7L7U - chains A and F of the 6 polymer chains in the assembly; structure by electron microscopy, 3.80 A resolution.

[Chain A]
Molecule: BG505 SOSIP.v5.2(7S) - gp120
From: Human immunodeficiency virus 1
Sequence (505 residues; numbered -1 to 505 plus 11 insertion-coded residues; 13 numbers in that range are skipped by the numbering (no residue carries them; nothing is unmodelled there); the number before each row is that of its first residue; a row labelled like 185A-185J holds insertion residues (185A, then the next letters in order); numbers below 1 keep their minus sign (Met-1 is residue -1)):
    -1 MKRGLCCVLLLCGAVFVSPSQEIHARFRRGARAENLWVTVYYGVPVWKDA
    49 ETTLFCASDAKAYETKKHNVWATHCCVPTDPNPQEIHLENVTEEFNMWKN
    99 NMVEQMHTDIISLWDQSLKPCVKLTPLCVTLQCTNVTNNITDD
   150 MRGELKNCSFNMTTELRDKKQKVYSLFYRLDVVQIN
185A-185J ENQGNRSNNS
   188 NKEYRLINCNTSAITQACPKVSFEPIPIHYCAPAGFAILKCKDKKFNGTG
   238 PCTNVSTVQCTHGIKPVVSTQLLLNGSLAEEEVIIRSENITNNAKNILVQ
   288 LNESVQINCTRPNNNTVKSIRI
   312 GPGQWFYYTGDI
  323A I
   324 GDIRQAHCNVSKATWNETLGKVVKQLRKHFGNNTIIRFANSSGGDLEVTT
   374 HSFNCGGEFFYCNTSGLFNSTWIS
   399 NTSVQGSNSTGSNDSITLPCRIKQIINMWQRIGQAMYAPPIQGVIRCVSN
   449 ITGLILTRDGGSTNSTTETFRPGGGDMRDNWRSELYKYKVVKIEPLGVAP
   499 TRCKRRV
Disordered / not traced: -1 to 32, 58-65, 185A-185J, 399-409
Disulfides: Cys54-Cys73, Cys119-Cys205, Cys126-Cys196, Cys131-Cys157, Cys218-Cys247, Cys228-Cys239, Cys378-Cys445
Glycans and other covalent adducts: N-acetylglucosamine (NAG) linked to Asn88, Asn133, Asn156, Asn160, Asn197, Asn234, Asn241, Asn262, Asn276, Asn289, Asn295, Asn301, Asn332, Asn339, Asn355, Asn363, Asn386, Asn448

[Chain F]
Molecule: BG505 SOSIP.v5.2(7S) - gp41
From: Human immunodeficiency virus 1
Sequence (145 residues; each row starts with the number of its first residue):
   520 LGFLGAAGSTMGAASMTLTVQARNLLSGIVQQQSNLLRAPECQQHLLKDT
   570 HWGIKQLQARVLAVEHYLRDQQLLGIWGCSGKLICCTNVPWNSSWSNRNL
   620 SEIWDNMTWLQWDKEISNYTQIIYGLLEESQNQQEKNEQDLLELD
Glycans and other covalent adducts: N-acetylglucosamine (NAG) linked to Asn611, Asn618, Asn637

[How chain A and chain F interact]
Pairs across the interface - 9 pairs, chain A then chain F:
  Thr37(A) with Gln658(F)
  Tyr39(A) with Gln658(F), hydrogen bond
  Thr499(A) with Gln658(F)
  Arg500(A) with Glu662(F)
  Cys501(A) with Gln658(F), hydrogen bond (side chain-backbone); Leu661(F), hydrophobic; Glu662(F), hydrogen bond (side chain-backbone)
  Lys502(A) with Leu661(F)
  Arg504(A) with Asp664(F), salt bridge
Interface residues without a listed pair, chain A (8 interface residues in all): Arg503

[Overview]
The interface between chain A and chain F involves 8 residues on one side and 4 on the other; the contacts
include 3 hydrogen bonds and 1 salt bridge. Among the polar pairs are Arg504(A)-Asp664(F), Tyr39(A)-Gln658(F)
and Cys501(A)-Gln658(F).
Chain A is BG505 SOSIP.v5.2(7S) - gp120 and chain F is BG505 SOSIP.v5.2(7S) - gp41, both from Human
immunodeficiency virus 1; the structure, BG505 SOSIP reconstructed from a designed nanoparticle, BG505
SOSIP-T33-31 (Component B), was determined by electron microscopy together with 7L7T, 7L85, 7L86, 7L87, 7L88,
7L89 and 15 further entries from the same study.
